8P3O - chains D and G of the 8 polymer chains in the assembly; structure by electron microscopy, 2.90 A resolution.

[Chain D (and G)]
Molecule: ECA polysaccharide chain length modulation protein
From: Escherichia coli K-12
Notes: chain G of this document is another copy of the same molecule, construct and numbering; everything in this record applies to it too
UniProt: P0AG00 (WZZE_ECOLI); numbering as in UniProt (aligned over 1-348)
Sequence (363 residues; numbered 1 to 363; the number before each row is that of its first residue):
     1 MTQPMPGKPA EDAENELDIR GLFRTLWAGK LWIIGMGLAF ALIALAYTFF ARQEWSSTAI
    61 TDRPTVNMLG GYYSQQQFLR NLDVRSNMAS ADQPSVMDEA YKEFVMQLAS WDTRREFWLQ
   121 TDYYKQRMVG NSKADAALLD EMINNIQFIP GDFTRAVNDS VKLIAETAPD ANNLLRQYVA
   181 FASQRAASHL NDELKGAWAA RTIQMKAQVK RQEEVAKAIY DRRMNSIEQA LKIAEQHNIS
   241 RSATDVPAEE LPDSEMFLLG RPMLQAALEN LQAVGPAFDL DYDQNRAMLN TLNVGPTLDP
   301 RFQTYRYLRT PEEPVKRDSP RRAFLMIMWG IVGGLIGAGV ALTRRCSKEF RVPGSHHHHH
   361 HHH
Unresolved in the structure: 1-16, 349-363
Differences from the reference sequence: conflict Ala267 (Arg in P0AG00); expression tag (349-363)

[Interface between chain D and chain G]
Residue-residue contacts (27; chain D residue first):
  Arg20(D) with Cys346(G)
  Arg24(D) with Cys346(G)
  Asp62(D) with Met106(G)
  Thr65(D) with His189(G); Glu193(G)
  Val66(D) with Glu193(G), hydrogen bond (backbone-side chain)
  Asn67(D) with Asp192(G), hydrogen bond (side chain-backbone); Glu193(G)
  Asn81(D) with Asn87(G), hydrogen bond; Gln204(G)
  Ala273(D) with Gln229(G)
  Asp283(D) with Ile219(G); Arg222(G), salt bridge
  Ala287(D) with Glu214(G); Val215(G), hydrophobic
  Met288(D) with Arg211(G)
  Asn290(D) with Glu214(G), hydrogen bond
  Arg306(D) with Glu103(G), salt bridge; Met106(G); His189(G)
  Leu308(D) with Ser110(G), hydrogen bond (backbone-side chain); Trp111(G); Asp112(G)
  Arg309(D) with Trp111(G); Asp112(G)
  Thr310(D) with Asp112(G), hydrogen bond (backbone-side chain)
  Val315(D) with Ala136(G)
Other interface residues (no listed pair), chain D (27 interface residues in all): Phe78, Val84, Glu269, Val274, Phe278, Leu280, Gln284, Thr291, Tyr307, Glu312
Other interface residues (no listed pair), chain G (28 interface residues in all): Met88, Gln107, Arg115, Ala137, Asp140, Gly196, Ala218, Ser226, Ala230, Ile233

[Overview]
The interface between chain D and chain G involves 27 residues on one side and 28 on the other, with 6
hydrogen bonds and 2 salt bridges. Polar contacts include Asp283(D)-Arg222(G), Arg306(D)-Glu103(G) and
Val66(D)-Glu193(G).
Both chains are ECA polysaccharide chain length modulation protein (Escherichia coli K-12). Entry 8P3O
(Full-length bacterial polysaccharide co-polymerase WzzE mutant R267A from E. coli. C4 symmetry) was
determined by electron microscopy together with 8BHW and 8P3P from the same study.
